Entry 5E02 (X-ray diffraction, 3.80 A resolution); this record covers chains A and C.

Chain A:
Name: FRQ-interacting RNA helicase
From: Neurospora crassa
UniProt: Q873J5 (Q873J5_NEUCS); residue numbers follow UniProt; this construct covers 1-1106
Sequence (1106 residues; numbered 1 to 1106; the number before each row is that of its first residue):
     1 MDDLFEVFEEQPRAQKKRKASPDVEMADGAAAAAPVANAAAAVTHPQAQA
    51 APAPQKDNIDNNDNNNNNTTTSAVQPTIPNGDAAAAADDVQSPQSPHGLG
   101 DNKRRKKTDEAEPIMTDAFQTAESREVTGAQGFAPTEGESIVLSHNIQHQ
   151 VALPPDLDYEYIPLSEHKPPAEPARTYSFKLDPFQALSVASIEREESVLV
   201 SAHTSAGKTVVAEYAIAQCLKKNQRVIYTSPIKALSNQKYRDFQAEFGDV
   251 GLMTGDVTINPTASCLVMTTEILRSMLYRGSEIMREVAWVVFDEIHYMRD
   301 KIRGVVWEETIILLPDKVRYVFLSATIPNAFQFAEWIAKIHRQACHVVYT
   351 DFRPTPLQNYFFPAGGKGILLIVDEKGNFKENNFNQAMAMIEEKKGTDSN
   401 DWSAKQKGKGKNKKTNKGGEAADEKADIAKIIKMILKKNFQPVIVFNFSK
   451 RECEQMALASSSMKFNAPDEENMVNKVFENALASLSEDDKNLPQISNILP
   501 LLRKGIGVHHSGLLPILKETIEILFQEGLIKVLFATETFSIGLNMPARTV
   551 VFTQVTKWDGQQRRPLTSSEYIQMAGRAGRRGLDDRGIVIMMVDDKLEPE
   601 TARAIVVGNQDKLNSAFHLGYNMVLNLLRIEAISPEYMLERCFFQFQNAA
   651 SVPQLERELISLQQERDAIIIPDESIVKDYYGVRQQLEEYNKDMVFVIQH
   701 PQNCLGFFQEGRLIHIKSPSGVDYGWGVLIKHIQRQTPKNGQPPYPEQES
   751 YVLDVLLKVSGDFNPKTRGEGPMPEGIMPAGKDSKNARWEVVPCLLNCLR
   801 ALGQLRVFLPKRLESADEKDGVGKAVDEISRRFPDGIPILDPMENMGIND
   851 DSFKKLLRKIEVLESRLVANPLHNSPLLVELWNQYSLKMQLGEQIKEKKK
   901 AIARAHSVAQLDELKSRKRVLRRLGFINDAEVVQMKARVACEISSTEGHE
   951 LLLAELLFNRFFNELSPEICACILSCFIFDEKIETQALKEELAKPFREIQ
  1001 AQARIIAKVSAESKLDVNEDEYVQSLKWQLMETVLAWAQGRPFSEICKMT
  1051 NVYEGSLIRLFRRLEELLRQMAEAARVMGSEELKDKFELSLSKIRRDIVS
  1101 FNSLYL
Unresolved in the structure: 1-113, 395-423
Ligand contacts: ADP (adenosine-5'-diphosphate): Asp182, Gln185, Thr204, Ser205, Gly207, Lys208, Thr209, Val210, Leu543, Asn544, Arg581
From the paper describing this entry:
  - mutagenesis - Q131A, G132V: unchanged binding to FRQ
  - mutagenesis - Q131A, G132V: unchanged binding to WCC
  - mutagenesis - V142G, R712A: decreased binding to FRQ
  - mutagenesis - V142G, R712A: decreased binding to WCC
  - mutagenesis - K811A: decreased binding to WC-2
  - mutagenesis - K766A: increased binding to WC-1
  - mutagenesis - K766A: unchanged binding to WC-2

Chain C:
Molecule: 4-nt RNA strand
Sequence (4 nucleotides; numbered 1 to 4; the number before each row is that of its first residue):
     1 AAAA

Chain A / chain C interface:
Pairs across the interface (24; chain A residue first):
  Pro231(A) - A4(C)  hydrogen bond to the sugar
  Ile232(A) - A4(C)  sugar contact
  Lys233(A) - A4(C)  hydrogen bond to the phosphate
  Asp300(A) - A3(C)  base contact
  Arg303(A) - A3(C)  hydrogen bond to the base
  Arg303(A) - A4(C)  hydrogen bond to the base
  Phe448(A) - A2(C)  sugar contact
  Ser449(A) - A2(C)  phosphate contact
  Lys450(A) - A2(C)  salt bridge to the phosphate
  Lys450(A) - A3(C)  phosphate contact
  Arg451(A) - A2(C)  phosphate contact
  His510(A) - A3(C)  phosphate contact
  Ser511(A) - A3(C)  hydrogen bond to the phosphate
  Ser511(A) - A4(C)  phosphate contact
  Thr536(A) - A2(C)  hydrogen bond to the phosphate
  Thr536(A) - A3(C)  hydrogen bond to the phosphate
  Thr538(A) - A3(C)  hydrogen bond to the phosphate
  Thr538(A) - A4(C)  phosphate contact
  Trp558(A) - A2(C)  base contact
  Phe979(A) - A3(C)  base contact
  Phe979(A) - A4(C)  base contact
  Asp980(A) - A1(C)  hydrogen bond to the base
  Glu981(A) - A2(C)  phosphate contact
  Arg1063(A) - A4(C)  hydrogen bond to the base
Interface residues without a listed pair, chain A (25 interface residues in all): Ala234, Thr269, Ile302, Glu537, Ile541, Lys982, Arg1059

In short:
25 residues of chain A and 4 residues of chain C are in contact; the contacts include 10 hydrogen bonds and 1
salt bridge. Polar contacts include Arg303(A)-A3(C), Arg303(A)-A4(C) and Asp980(A)-A1(C). The paper reports
that V142G and R712A of chain A reduce binding to FRQ; V142G and R712A of chain A reduce binding to WCC; 6
substitutions were tested in all.
Chain A is FRQ-interacting RNA helicase (Neurospora crassa) and chain C is a 4-nt RNA strand; the structure,
Structure of RNA Helicase FRH a Critical Component of the Neurospora Crassa Circadian Clock, was determined by
X-ray diffraction, deposited together with 4XGT and 5DZR.
